PDB entry 1R0N | X-ray diffraction, 2.60 A resolution | chains D and B of the 4 polymer chains in the assembly

# Chain D
Molecule: Ecdysone Response Element
Sequence (18 nucleotides; each row starts with the number of its first residue):
    19 CCGAGGTCATTGACCTCG

# Chain B
Name: Ecdysone receptor
Source organism: Drosophila melanogaster
Notes: fragment: Ecdsyone Receptor DNA binding domain
UniProt: P34021 (ECR_DROME); residues 193-301 here correspond to UniProt positions 256-364 (UniProt number = residue number + 63)
Sequence (109 residues; row label = number of the first residue in the row):
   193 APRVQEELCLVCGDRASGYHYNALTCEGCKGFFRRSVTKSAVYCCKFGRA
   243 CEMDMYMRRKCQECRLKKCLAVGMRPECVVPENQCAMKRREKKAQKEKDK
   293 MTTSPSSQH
Disordered / not traced: 193-198, 285-301
Curated features (UniProtKB/Swiss-Prot):
  - DNA-binding region: Cys-201 to Pro-273 (Nuclear receptor)
  - zinc finger (NR C4-type): Cys-201 to Cys-221, Cys-237 to Cys-261
Ion coordination: Zn2+ site 1: Cys-201, Cys-204, Cys-218, Cys-221; Zn2+ site 2: Cys-237, Cys-243, Cys-253, Cys-256

# Interface between chain D and chain B
Pairs across the interface (18; chain D residue first):
  DG21(D) with Gly-210(B), phosphate contact; Tyr-211(B), hydrogen bond to the phosphate
  DA22(D) with His-212(B), phosphate contact; Tyr-213(B), hydrogen bond to the phosphate
  DG23(D) with Tyr-213(B), base contact; Lys-222(B), hydrogen bond to the base; Arg-226(B), base contact; Cys-270(B), phosphate contact; Val-271(B), phosphate contact; Val-272(B), hydrogen bond to the phosphate; Pro-273(B), phosphate contact; Lys-280(B), sugar contact
  DG24(D) with Arg-226(B), base contact; Val-272(B), phosphate contact
  DT25(D) with Arg-226(B), base contact
  DT29(D) with Arg-251(B), base contact
  DG30(D) with Arg-251(B), sugar contact
  DA31(D) with Lys-252(B), salt bridge to the phosphate
Other interface residues (no listed pair), chain B (14 interface residues in all): Asn-214

# Overview
Chain D and chain B form an interface of 8 and 14 residues respectively; the contacts include 4 hydrogen bonds
and 1 salt bridge. Polar contacts include DG23(D)/Lys-222(B), DG21(D)/Tyr-211(B) and DA22(D)/Tyr-213(B). From
UniProt: a DNA-binding region on chain B.
Here chain D is Ecdysone Response Element and chain B is Ecdysone receptor (Drosophila melanogaster). Entry
1R0N (Crystal Structure of Heterodimeric Ecdsyone receptor DNA binding complex) was determined by X-ray
diffraction together with 1R0O from the same study.
